6KNC - chains A and B of the 7 polymer chains in the assembly; structure by electron microscopy, 9.30 A resolution (very low resolution: no residue pairs are listed; an interface is given only as per-side residue counts).

[Chain A]
Molecule: DNA polymerase II small subunit
Organism: Thermococcus kodakarensis KOD1
Notes: EC 2.7.7.7, 3.1.11.1
Reference sequence: Q5JET1 (Q5JET1_THEKO); residues 199-735 here = UniProt positions 199-735
Chain sequence (537 residues; row label = number of the first residue in the row):
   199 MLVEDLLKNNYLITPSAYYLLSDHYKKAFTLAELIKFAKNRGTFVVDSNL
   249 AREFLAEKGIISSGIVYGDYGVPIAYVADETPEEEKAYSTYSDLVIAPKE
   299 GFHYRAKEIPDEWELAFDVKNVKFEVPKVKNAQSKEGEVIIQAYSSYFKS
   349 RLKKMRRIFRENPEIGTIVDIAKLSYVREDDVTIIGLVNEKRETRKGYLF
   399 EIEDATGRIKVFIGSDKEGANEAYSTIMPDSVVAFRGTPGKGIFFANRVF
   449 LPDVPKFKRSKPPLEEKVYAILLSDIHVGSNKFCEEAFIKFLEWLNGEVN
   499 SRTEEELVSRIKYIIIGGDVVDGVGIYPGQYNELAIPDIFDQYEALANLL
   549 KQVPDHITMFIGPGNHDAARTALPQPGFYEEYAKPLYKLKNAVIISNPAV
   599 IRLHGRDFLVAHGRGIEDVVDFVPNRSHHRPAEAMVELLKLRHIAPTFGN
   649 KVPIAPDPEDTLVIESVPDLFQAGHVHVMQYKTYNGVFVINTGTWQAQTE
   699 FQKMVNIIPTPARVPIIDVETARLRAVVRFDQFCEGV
Not modelled in the structure: 199-285
Bound ions: Fe ion: D473, H475, H675; Zn2+: D473, D517, H610, H673

[Chain B]
Molecule: DNA polymerase D DP2 (DNA polymerase II large) subunit
Organism: Thermococcus kodakarensis
Chain sequence (1324 residues; each row starts with the number of its first residue):
     1 MSEEIYSPEMKAYFESLQREIDRAYAIARKARAQGKDPSFDVEVPQATDM
    51 AGRVESLVGPPGVAERIRELVKEYGKEIAALKVVDEIIEGKFGDLGSKEK
   101 YAEQAVRTALAILTEGIVSAPLEGIADVKIKRNEWADGSEYLALYYAGPI
   151 RSSGGTAQALSVLVGDYVRRKLGLDRFKPSDEHIERMVEEVDLYHRAVTR
   201 LQYHPEADEVRLAMRNIPIEITGEETDKVEVSHRNVPGVETNHLRGGAIL
   251 VLAEGVLQKAKKLVKYIDKMGIEGWDWIKEFVEAKEKGKSSEENKDESKA
   301 EDTGTESVAEKKENVEKGFYYELYEKFRANIAPNKKYTKEIIGGRPLFAE
   351 PSTNGGFRLRYGRSRVSGFATWSVNPATMLILDEFIAIGTQMKTERPGKG
   401 CIVTPATTVEGPIVRLKNGSVVRVDDYETALKVRNEVDEILYVGDALVNF
   451 GDFVENNQTLLPANYVEEWWVQELVQAIKDLYEVELQPFAENDREAVEEA
   501 AEYLEVDPDFLWNLLKDPLRVKPDVETAIHLSTVLDIPFHPYYTLYWNTL
   551 QPEEVEELQKALLGAQIEWAEFRKNRFAKKVVLENDKNIKRYLELLGLPH
   601 RLERVEKKRKVIVVEYPWSAALLTPLGNLEWEFKAKPFYTVIDIINENNR
   651 IKLRDRGISWIGARMGRPEKAKERKMKPPVQVLFPIGLAGGQSRDIKKAA
   701 EEGKTARVEIAFFKCPKCGHVGPEHLCPVCGTRKELLWHCPKCGADYPES
   751 DAKDFNYRCPKCDVELKPYAEREIKPADLLRQAMDNVKVYGIDRLKGVKG
   801 MTSGYKMAEPLEKGLLRVKNDVYVFKDGTIRFDATDAPITHFKPKEIGTS
   851 VEKLRELGYTHDFEGKPLERDDQILELKVQDVILPYEAGRYLLKVARFID
   901 DLLEKFYGLPRFYNAEKMEDLVGHLVIGLAPHTSAGIIGRIIGFSDVLVG
   951 YAHPYYHAAKRRNCDGDEDAVMLLLDALLNFSKYYLPEKRGGKMDAPLVV
  1001 TTRLDPREVDSEVHNMDVVRYYPLEFYKATYELKSPKEVKVIERVEDRLG
  1051 KPEMYEGIKFTHDTDDIGLGPKMSLYKQLGDMEEKVARQLALAERIRAVD
  1101 EHHVAETIINSHLVPDLRGNLRSFTRQEFRCVKCNTKYRRPPLTGKCPKC
  1151 GGKIVLTVSKGAIEKYLPTAKMLVTKYRVKDYTRQRICITEKDIKTLFEN
  1201 VFPEKQRTLMGFSADICEKMVKERTGHSNGKNGYLDEFNGKNGKASKKSG
  1251 SLASKLSGKGKEPSKKKESAKPKRSEKVKNLTSFEAAAKNEQARGTAGNA
  1301 KKAESEKPKRKKRKGISLDEFFGS
Not modelled in the structure: 1-7, 289-314, 365-371, 383-399, 663-676, 1048-1079, 1199-1205, 1229-1324
Bound ions: Zn2+ site 1: C715, C718, C727, C730; Zn2+ site 2: C740, C743, C759, C762; Zn2+ site 3: C1131, C1147, C1150
From the paper describing this entry:
  - catalytic residues: D965, D967

[Chain A / chain B interface]
At this resolution (9 A) residue pairs are not listed: 40 residues of chain A and 35 of chain B lie at the interface.

[Summary]
The interface between chain A and chain B involves 40 residues on one side and 35 on the other. The Fe ion
site is built by D473(A), H475(A) and H675(A). D473(A), D517(A), H610(A) and H673(A) form the Zn2+ site. The
paper reports catalytic residues D965(B) and D967(B).
Here chain A is DNA polymerase II small subunit (Thermococcus kodakarensis KOD1) and chain B is DNA polymerase
D DP2 (DNA polymerase II large) subunit (Thermococcus kodakarensis). Entry 6KNC (PolD-PCNA-DNA (form B)) was
determined by electron microscopy together with 6KNB from the same study.
